PDB entry 3UQ0 | X-ray diffraction, 2.14 A resolution | chains A and P of the 4 polymer chains in the assembly

[Chain A]
Name: DNA polymerase lambda
Organism: Homo sapiens
Notes: EC 2.7.7.7, 4.2.99.-; fragment: Loop mutant of DNA polymerase lambda; engineered mutation(s): SQEENGQQQ to KGET
Reference sequence: Q9UGP5 (DPOLL_HUMAN); numbering as in UniProt; present here: 242-464, 470-575
Amino-acid sequence (329 residues; row label = number of the first residue in the row; note: 5 numbers in that range are skipped by the numbering (no residue carries them; nothing is unmodelled there)):
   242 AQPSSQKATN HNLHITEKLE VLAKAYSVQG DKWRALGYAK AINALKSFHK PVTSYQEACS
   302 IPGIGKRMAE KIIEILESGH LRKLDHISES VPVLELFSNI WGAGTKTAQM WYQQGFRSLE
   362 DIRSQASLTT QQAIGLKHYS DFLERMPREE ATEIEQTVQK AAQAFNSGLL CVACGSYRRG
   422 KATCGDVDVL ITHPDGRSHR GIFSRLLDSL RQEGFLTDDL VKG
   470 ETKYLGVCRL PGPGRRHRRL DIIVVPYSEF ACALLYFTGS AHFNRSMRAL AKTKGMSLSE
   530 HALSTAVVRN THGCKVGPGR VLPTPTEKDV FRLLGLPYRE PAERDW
Disordered / not traced: 242-250, 538-545
Bound ions: Na+: Ser339, Ile341, Ala344 (shared with DA5(P) of chain P)
From the paper describing this entry:
  - binding site for the 7-nt DNA/RNA hybrid strand (chain P): Asp429, Lys472, Tyr505
  - conformationally variable residues (side-chain flip): Tyr505, Phe506
  - binding site for the 11-nt DNA strand: Arg514, Arg517

[Chain P]
Molecule: 7-nt DNA/RNA hybrid strand
Sequence (7 nucleotides; each row starts with the number of its first residue):
     1 CAGTACA
Bound ions: Na+: DA5 (shared with Ser339(A), Ile341(A), Ala344(A) of chain A)

[How chain A and chain P interact]
Residue-residue contacts (23):
  Ile341(A) - DA5(P)  phosphate contact
  Trp342(A) - DA5(P)  sugar contact
  Gly343(A) - DT4(P)  phosphate contact
  Gly343(A) - DA5(P)  hydrogen bond to the phosphate
  Ala344(A) - DT4(P)  phosphate contact
  Ala344(A) - DA5(P)  hydrogen bond to the phosphate
  Gly345(A) - DT4(P)  hydrogen bond to the phosphate
  Gly345(A) - DA5(P)  phosphate contact
  Thr346(A) - DT4(P)  hydrogen bond to the phosphate
  Lys347(A) - DG3(P)  phosphate contact
  Lys347(A) - DT4(P)  hydrogen bond to the phosphate
  Thr348(A) - DT4(P)  hydrogen bond to the phosphate
  Asp429(A) - A7(P)  phosphate contact
  Lys472(A) - A7(P)  salt bridge to the phosphate
  Asp490(A) - A7(P)  phosphate contact
  Tyr505(A) - DC6(P)  base contact
  Tyr505(A) - A7(P)  hydrogen bond to the phosphate
  Phe506(A) - A7(P)  sugar contact
  Thr507(A) - A7(P)  sugar contact
  Gly508(A) - A7(P)  sugar contact
  Ser509(A) - A7(P)  sugar contact
  Ala510(A) - A7(P)  base contact
  Asn513(A) - A7(P)  hydrogen bond to the base
Also at the interface, not in a pair above, chain A (22 interface residues in all): Gly416, Arg420, Arg488, Arg514

[Overview]
Chain A and chain P form an interface of 22 and 5 residues respectively, with 8 hydrogen bonds and 1 salt
bridge. Polar contacts include Asn513(A)-A7(P), Gly343(A)-DA5(P) and Ala344(A)-DA5(P). The paper reports a
binding site for the 7-nt DNA/RNA hybrid strand (chain P) at Asp429(A), Lys472(A) and Tyr505(A); a binding
site for the 11-nt DNA strand at Arg514(A) and Arg517(A).
Chain A is DNA polymerase lambda (Homo sapiens) and chain P is a 7-nt DNA/RNA hybrid strand; the structure,
Crystal structure of the post-catalytic product complex of polymerase lambda with an rAMP at the primer ...,
was determined by X-ray diffraction, deposited together with 4FO6, 3UPQ and 3UQ2.
